Entry 8EZE (electron microscopy, 2.76 A resolution); this record covers chains B and H of the 8 polymer chains in the assembly.

== Chain B (and H) ==
Molecule: Beta-amyloid protein 42
Organism: Homo sapiens
Notes: chain H of this document is another copy of the same molecule, construct and numbering; everything in this record applies to it too
Reference sequence: P05067 (A4_HUMAN); residues 1-42 here correspond to UniProt positions 672-713 (UniProt number = residue number + 671)
Chain sequence (42 residues; each row starts with the number of its first residue):
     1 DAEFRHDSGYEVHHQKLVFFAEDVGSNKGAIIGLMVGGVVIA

== Chain B / chain H interface ==
Residue-residue contacts (6; chain B residue first):
  I31(B) - E3(H)
  V39(B) - F20(H)  hydrophobic
  V39(B) - V24(H)  hydrophobic
  I41(B) - K16(H)  hydrogen bond (backbone-side chain)
  I41(B) - F20(H)  hydrophobic
  A42(B) - K16(H)

== Summary ==
The chain B/chain H interface involves 4 residues from each chain; the contacts include 1 hydrogen bond. Its
one hydrogen-bonded contact is I41(B)-K16(H).
Both chains are Beta-amyloid protein 42 (Homo sapiens). Entry 8EZE (Brain-derived 42-residue amyloid-beta
fibril type B) was determined by electron microscopy together with 8EZD from the same study.
